Entry 3JB9 (electron microscopy, 3.60 A resolution); this record covers chains P and l of the 43 polymer chains in the assembly.

Chain P:
Molecule: U2 snRNA
Organism: Schizosaccharomyces pombe
Sequence (186 nucleotides; numbered 1 to 186; the number before each row is that of its first residue):
     1 AUUCUCUCUU UGCCUUUUGG CUUAGAUCAA GUGUAGUAUC UGUUCUUUUC AGUUUAAUCG
    61 CUGAAAUCAC CUCACUGAGG UGUUUCCGAU UAAUCUUGUU UUUGGUUUGA GUUGGAAAGC
   121 CUCUGGCUUG CUAUGCUUUC CGACACUGGU GUUCUUGCUA UUGCACUACU GGCAAGCGAC
   181 GCCGAA
Disordered / not traced: 44-92, 109-111, 127-129, 142-152, 178-186

Chain l:
Name: Small nuclear ribonucleoprotein Sm D2
Organism: Schizosaccharomyces pombe 972h-
Reference sequence: O14036 (SMD2_SCHPO); residue numbers follow UniProt; this construct covers 1-115
Sequence (115 residues; row label = number of the first residue in the row):
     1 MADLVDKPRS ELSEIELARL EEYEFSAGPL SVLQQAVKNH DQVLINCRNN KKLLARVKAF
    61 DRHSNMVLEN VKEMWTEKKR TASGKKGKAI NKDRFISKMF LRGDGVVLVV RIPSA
Disordered / not traced: 1-18, 79-88

How chain P and chain l interact:
Contacting residue pairs - 14 pairs, chain P then chain l:
  U96(P) - Arg62(l)  salt bridge to the phosphate
  U97(P) - Arg62(l)  salt bridge to the phosphate
  U97(P) - His63(l)  hydrogen bond to the sugar
  U102(P) - Arg102(l)  sugar contact
  U103(P) - His63(l)  stacking on the base
  U103(P) - Asn65(l)  hydrogen bond to the base
  U103(P) - Arg102(l)  hydrogen bond to the sugar
  U103(P) - Gly103(l)  hydrogen bond to the base
  U103(P) - Asp104(l)  hydrogen bond to the sugar
  G104(P) - Arg48(l)  sugar contact
  G104(P) - Asp104(l)  sugar contact
  G104(P) - Gly105(l)  hydrogen bond to the base
  G105(P) - Arg48(l)  salt bridge to the phosphate
  A133(P) - Lys78(l)  salt bridge to the phosphate
Interface residues without a listed pair, chain P (10 interface residues in all): C95, U106, U132
Interface residues without a listed pair, chain l (10 interface residues in all): Arg19

Overview:
Chain P and chain l each contribute 10 residues to their interface; the contacts include 6 hydrogen bonds, 4
salt bridges and 1 aromatic stacking contact. Among the polar pairs are U103(P)-Asn65(l), U103(P)-Gly103(l)
and G104(P)-Gly105(l).
Here chain P is U2 snRNA (Schizosaccharomyces pombe) and chain l is Small nuclear ribonucleoprotein Sm D2
(Schizosaccharomyces pombe 972h-). Entry 3JB9 (Cryo-EM structure of the yeast spliceosome at 3.6 angstrom
resolution) was determined by electron microscopy.
